PDB entry 1Q9M | X-ray diffraction, 2.30 A resolution | chains B and D of the 4 polymer chains in the assembly

# Chain B (and D)
Molecule: cAMP-specific phosphodiesterase PDE4D2
Source organism: Homo sapiens
Notes: EC 3.1.4.17; chain D of this document is another copy of the same molecule, construct and numbering; everything in this record applies to it too
Reference sequence: Q08499 (PDE4D_HUMAN); numbering as in UniProt (aligned over 79-438)
Amino-acid sequence (360 residues; row label = number of the first residue in the row):
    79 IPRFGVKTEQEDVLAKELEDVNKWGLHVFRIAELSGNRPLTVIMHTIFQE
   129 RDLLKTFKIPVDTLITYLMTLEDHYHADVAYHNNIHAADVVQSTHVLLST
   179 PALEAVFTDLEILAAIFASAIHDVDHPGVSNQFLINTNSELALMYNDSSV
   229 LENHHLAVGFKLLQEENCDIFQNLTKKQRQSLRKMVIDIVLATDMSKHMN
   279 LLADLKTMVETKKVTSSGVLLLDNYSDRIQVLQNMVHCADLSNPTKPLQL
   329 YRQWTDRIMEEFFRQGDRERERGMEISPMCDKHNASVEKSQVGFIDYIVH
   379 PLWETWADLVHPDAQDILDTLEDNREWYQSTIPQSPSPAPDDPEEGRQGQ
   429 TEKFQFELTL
Not modelled in the structure: 79-85, 413-438 (chain D: 413-438)
Metal / ion sites: Zn2+ site 1: His164, His200, Asp201, Asp318; Zn2+ site 2 near Asp201 (its only coordinating residue here)
Ligand contacts: rolipram (ROL): Tyr159, His160, Met273, Leu319, Asn321, Tyr329, Trp332, Thr333, Ile336, Met337, Phe340, Met357, Ser368, Gln369, Phe372
Swiss-Prot annotation at these positions:
  - natural variant: Ser226 (F226S: In ACRDYS2; this construct carries the variant), Ser227 (A227S: In ACRDYS2; this construct carries the variant)
Reported in the primary citation:
  - binding site for rolipram: Tyr159, His160, Met273, Leu319, Asn321, Tyr329, Thr333, Ile336, Met337, Phe340, Met357, Ser368, Gln369, Phe372
  - catalytic residues: His160 (proposed by the authors, not directly observed)
  - specificity-determining residues: Asn321, Ser368, Gln369 (by similarity / conservation)
  - specificity-determining residues: Tyr329 (proposed by the authors, not directly observed)

# Chain B / chain D interface
Residue-residue contacts - 25 pairs, chain B then chain D:
  Arg116(B) with Glu349(D), salt bridge
  Met147(B) with Glu349(D)
  Thr148(B) with Arg350(D), hydrogen bond
  Asp151(B) with Arg346(D), salt bridge; Arg350(D), salt bridge
  Asp156(B) with Asp156(D)
  Asn214(B) with Glu244(D)
  Thr215(B) with Glu243(D); Glu244(D), hydrogen bond (backbone-backbone)
  Asn216(B) with Glu244(D), hydrogen bond
  Ser217(B) with Glu243(D)
  Glu218(B) with Lys239(D), salt bridge
  Lys239(B) with Glu218(D)
  Glu243(B) with Thr215(D); Asn216(D); Ser217(D)
  Glu244(B) with Asn214(D); Thr215(D), hydrogen bond (backbone-backbone); Asn216(D)
  Arg346(B) with Asp151(D), salt bridge
  Arg348(B) with Lys85(D)
  Glu349(B) with Arg116(D), salt bridge; Met147(D)
  Arg350(B) with Thr148(D); Asp151(D), salt bridge
Also at the interface, not in a pair above, chain B (19 interface residues in all): Ala155, Gln242
Also at the interface, not in a pair above, chain D (19 interface residues in all): Ala155, Gln242

# In short
Chain B and chain D each contribute 19 residues to their interface; the contacts include 4 hydrogen bonds and
7 salt bridges. Polar pairs include Arg116(B)-Glu349(D), Asp151(B)-Arg346(D) and Asp151(B)-Arg350(D). Ligands
of chain B: rolipram. From the paper: the catalytic residue His160(B); a binding site for rolipram at
Tyr159(B), His160(B) and Met273(B) among others.
Chain B and chain D are both cAMP-specific phosphodiesterase PDE4D2 (Homo sapiens); the structure, Three
dimensional structures of PDE4D in complex with roliprams and implication on inhibitor selectivity, was
determined by X-ray diffraction, deposited together with 1OYN.
